Entry 8TCG (electron microscopy, 3.40 A resolution); this record covers chains A and B of the 3 polymer chains in the assembly.

# Chain A
Molecule: Integrin alpha-V heavy chain
Organism: Homo sapiens
UniProt: P06756 (ITAV_HUMAN); the construct has insertions or renumbered stretches relative to UniProt, so the offset changes along the chain: 1-399 = UniProt 31-429; 401-440 = UniProt 430-469
Amino-acid sequence (440 residues; numbered 1 to 440; the number before each row is that of its first residue):
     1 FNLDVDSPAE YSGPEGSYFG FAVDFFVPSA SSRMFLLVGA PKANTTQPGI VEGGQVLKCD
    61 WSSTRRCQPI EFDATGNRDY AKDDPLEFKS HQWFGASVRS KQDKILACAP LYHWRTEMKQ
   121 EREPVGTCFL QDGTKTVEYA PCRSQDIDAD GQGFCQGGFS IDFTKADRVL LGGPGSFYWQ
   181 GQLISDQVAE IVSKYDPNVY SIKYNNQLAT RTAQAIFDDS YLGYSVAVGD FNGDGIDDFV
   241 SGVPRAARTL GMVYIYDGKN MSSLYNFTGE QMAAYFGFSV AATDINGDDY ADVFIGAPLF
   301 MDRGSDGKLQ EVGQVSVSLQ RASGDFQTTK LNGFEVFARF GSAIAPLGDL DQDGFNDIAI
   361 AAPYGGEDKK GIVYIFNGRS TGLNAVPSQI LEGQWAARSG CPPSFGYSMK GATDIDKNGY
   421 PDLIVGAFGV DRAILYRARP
Differences from the reference sequence: insertion (400); conflict C401 (Met430 in P06756)
Cystine bridges: C59-C67, C108-C128, C142-C155
Covalently attached groups: N-acetylglucosamine (NAG) linked to N44, N260, N266
Metal / ion sites: Ca2+ site 1: N232, D234, I236, D238; Ca2+ site 2: D284, N286, D288, Y290, D292; Ca2+ site 3: D349, D351, D353, F355, D357; Ca2+ site 4: D414, D416, N418, Y420, D422

# Chain B
Molecule: Integrin beta-6
Organism: Homo sapiens
UniProt: P18564 (ITB6_HUMAN); residues 113-354 here correspond to UniProt positions 130-371 (UniProt number = residue number + 17)
Amino-acid sequence (242 residues; numbered 113 to 354; the number before each row is that of its first residue):
   113 DYPVDLYYLM DLSASMDDDL NTIKELGSRL SKEMSKLTSN FRLGFGSFVE KPVSPFVKTT
   173 PEEIANPCSS IPYFCLPTFG FKHILPLTND AERFNEIVKN QKISANIDTP EGGFDAIMQA
   233 AVCKEKIGWR NDSLHLLVFV SDADSHFGMD SKLAGIVCPN DGLCHLDSKN EYSMSTVLEY
   293 PTIGQLIDKL VQNNVLLIFA VTQEQVHLYE NYAKLIPGAT VGLLQKDSGN ILQLIISAYE
   353 EL
Differences from the reference sequence: conflict C270 (Ile287 in P18564)
Cystine bridges: C180-C187, C235-C276
Metal / ion sites: Mn2+ site 1: S125, S127, E223 (shared with 1 residue of chain C); Mn2+ site 2: S127, D130, D131, D254; Mn2+ site 3: E162, N218, D220, P222
Swiss-Prot annotation at these positions:
  - binding site (Mg(2+)): D123, S125, S127, E223
  - binding site (Ca(2+)): S127, D130, D131, E162, N218, D220, P222, E223, D254, K338
  - glycosylation: N243 (N-linked (GlcNAc...) asparagine)
From the paper describing this entry:
  - specificity-determining residues: E316

# How chain A and chain B interact
Residue-residue contacts - 63 pairs, chain A then chain B:
  Y18(A) with V269(B), hydrophobic
  F21(A) with K264(B)
  W93(A) with G267(B)
  L111(A) with L265(B); G267(B)
  H113(A) with S166(B), hydrogen bond
  E121(A) with K170(B), salt bridge
  R122(A) with T171(B), hydrogen bond; T172(B)
  P124(A) with S166(B)
  F154(A) with P167(B), hydrophobic; I219(B), hydrophobic
  Q156(A) with P167(B); L265(B), hydrogen bond (side chain-backbone)
  F159(A) with K264(B); L265(B), hydrophobic
  W179(A) with P167(B); I219(B), hydrophobic; D220(B)
  D219(A) with P222(B)
  Y221(A) with H258(B); D262(B); L265(B)
  Y224(A) with M261(B), hydrogen bond (side chain-backbone); K264(B)
  R245(A) with P222(B); D256(B), salt bridge; S257(B), hydrogen bond (side chain-backbone); H258(B); F259(B); D262(B), salt bridge
  R248(A) with H319(B); L320(B)
  T249(A) with D256(B); Y324(B)
  A273(A) with F259(B), hydrophobic; I295(B), hydrophobic
  Y275(A) with F259(B), hydrophobic; G260(B); M261(B), hydrophobic; D262(B), hydrogen bond
  F278(A) with M261(B), hydrophobic
  P298(A) with M261(B), hydrophobic
  L299(A) with F259(B), hydrophobic; G260(B); M261(B), hydrophobic; T294(B)
  M301(A) with G296(B)
  L309(A) with L327(B)
  E311(A) with T294(B), hydrogen bond; G296(B)
  F337(A) with G296(B); Q297(B)
  R339(A) with M261(B); E291(B), salt bridge; T294(B)
  S342(A) with M261(B)
  Y364(A) with P271(B), hydrophobic
  G400(A) with C270(B)
  C401(A) with V269(B), hydrogen bond (side chain-backbone); C270(B), disulfide
  Y407(A) with K264(B), hydrogen bond
  F428(A) with V269(B), hydrophobic
Also at the interface, not in a pair above, chain A (38 interface residues in all): Q120, P174, M272, P402
Also at the interface, not in a pair above, chain B (34 interface residues in all): A266, I299, D300, N323
Disulfides between the chains: C401(A)-C270(B)

# In short
38 residues of chain A face 34 of chain B across their interface, with 1 disulfide bond, 9 hydrogen bonds and
4 salt bridges. Among the polar pairs are E121(A)-K170(B), R245(A)-D256(B) and R245(A)-D262(B).
N-acetylglucosamine is covalently linked to N44(A), N260(A) and N266(A). The paper reports the specificity
determinant E316(B).
Here chain A is Integrin alpha-V heavy chain and chain B is Integrin beta-6, both from Homo sapiens. Entry
8TCG (Integrin alpha-v beta-6 in complex with minibinder B6_BP_dslf) was determined by electron microscopy
together with 8TCF, 7LMV and 7LMX from the same study.
